6CZL - chains D and E of the 6 polymer chains in the assembly; structure by X-ray diffraction, 2.92 A resolution.

# Chain D (and E)
Protein: ATP phosphoribosyltransferase catalytic subunit
Source organism: Medicago truncatula
Notes: chain E of this document is another copy of the same molecule, construct and numbering; everything in this record applies to it too
Reference sequence: G7JFL4 (G7JFL4_MEDTR); residue numbers follow UniProt; this construct covers 25-373
Amino-acid sequence (352 residues; numbered 22 to 373; the number before each row is that of its first residue):
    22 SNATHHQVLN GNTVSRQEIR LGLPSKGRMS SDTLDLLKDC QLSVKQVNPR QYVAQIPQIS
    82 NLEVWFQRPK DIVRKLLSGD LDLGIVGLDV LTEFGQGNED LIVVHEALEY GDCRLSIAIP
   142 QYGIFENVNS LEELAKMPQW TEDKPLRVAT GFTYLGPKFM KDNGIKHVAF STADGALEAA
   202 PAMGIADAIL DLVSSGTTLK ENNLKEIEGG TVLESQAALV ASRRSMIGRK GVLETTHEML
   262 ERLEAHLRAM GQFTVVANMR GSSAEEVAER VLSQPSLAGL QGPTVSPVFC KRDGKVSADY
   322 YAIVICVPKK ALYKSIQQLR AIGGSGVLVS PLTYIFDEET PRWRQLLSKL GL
Not modelled in the structure: 22-35, 313-314
Construct notes: expression tag (22-24)

# Chain D / chain E interface
Residue-residue contacts (51):
  Thr218(D) - Val68(E)
  Phe274(D) - Gln62(E)
  Phe274(D) - Thr354(E)
  Phe274(D) - Tyr355(E)  hydrophobic
  Asn279(D) - Gln302(E)  hydrogen bond
  Arg281(D) - Glu359(E)  salt bridge
  Ser307(D) - Thr305(E)
  Ser307(D) - Ser307(E)
  Pro308(D) - Pro304(E)
  Pro308(D) - Thr305(E)
  Val309(D) - Gly303(E)
  Val309(D) - Pro304(E)
  Val309(D) - Thr305(E)
  Phe310(D) - Glu286(E)
  Phe310(D) - Ala289(E)  hydrophobic
  Phe310(D) - Leu293(E)
  Phe310(D) - Gly303(E)
  Phe310(D) - Pro304(E)  hydrogen bond (backbone-backbone)
  Cys311(D) - Leu293(E)  hydrophobic
  Tyr321(D) - Gln302(E)
  Lys330(D) - Gln62(E)  hydrogen bond (backbone-side chain)
  Lys331(D) - Gln79(E)
  Leu333(D) - Gln62(E)
  Leu333(D) - Tyr355(E)  hydrophobic
  Tyr334(D) - Glu259(E)
  Tyr334(D) - Glu262(E)  hydrogen bond
  Tyr334(D) - Arg263(E)
  Ile337(D) - Phe357(E)  hydrophobic
  Arg341(D) - Glu262(E)  salt bridge
  Arg341(D) - Phe357(E)
  Arg341(D) - Asp358(E)  hydrogen bond (side chain-backbone)
  Arg341(D) - Glu359(E)
  Ser346(D) - Gln302(E)  hydrogen bond
  Ser346(D) - Phe357(E)
  Ser346(D) - Glu359(E)
  Gly347(D) - Gln302(E)
  Gly347(D) - Phe357(E)
  Val348(D) - Tyr355(E)
  Val348(D) - Ile356(E)
  Val348(D) - Phe357(E)  hydrogen bond (backbone-backbone)
  Leu349(D) - Leu353(E)  hydrophobic
  Leu349(D) - Tyr355(E)
  Leu349(D) - Ile356(E)  hydrophobic
  Val350(D) - Leu353(E)
  Val350(D) - Thr354(E)  hydrogen bond (backbone-backbone)
  Val350(D) - Tyr355(E)  hydrogen bond (backbone-backbone)
  Val350(D) - Phe357(E)  hydrophobic
  Ser351(D) - Pro352(E)
  Ser351(D) - Thr354(E)
  Pro352(D) - Pro352(E)
  Pro352(D) - Thr354(E)
Also at the interface, not in a pair above, chain D (27 interface residues in all): Ser216, Lys312, Ala323, Gly345
Also at the interface, not in a pair above, chain E (26 interface residues in all): Pro70, His258, Leu301, Val306

# In short
27 residues of chain D face 26 of chain E across their interface, with 9 hydrogen bonds and 2 salt bridges.
Polar contacts include Arg281(D)-Glu359(E), Arg341(D)-Glu262(E) and Asn279(D)-Gln302(E).
Both chains are ATP phosphoribosyltransferase catalytic subunit (Medicago truncatula). Entry 6CZL (Crystal
structure of Medicago truncatula ATP-phosphoribosyltransferase in relaxed form) was determined by X-ray
diffraction.
